2FKJ - chains B and C of the 3 polymer chains in the assembly; structure by X-ray diffraction, 3.10 A resolution.

== Chain B (and C) ==
Name: Outer Surface Protein A
Source organism: Borrelia burgdorferi
Notes: chain C of this document is another copy of the same molecule, construct and numbering; everything in this record applies to it too
Reference sequence: Q45040 (Q45040_BORBU); aligned to UniProt positions 27-388 over residues 27-388 (the alignment contains insertions or deletions, so no single offset holds)
Chain sequence (366 residues; each row starts with the number of its first residue):
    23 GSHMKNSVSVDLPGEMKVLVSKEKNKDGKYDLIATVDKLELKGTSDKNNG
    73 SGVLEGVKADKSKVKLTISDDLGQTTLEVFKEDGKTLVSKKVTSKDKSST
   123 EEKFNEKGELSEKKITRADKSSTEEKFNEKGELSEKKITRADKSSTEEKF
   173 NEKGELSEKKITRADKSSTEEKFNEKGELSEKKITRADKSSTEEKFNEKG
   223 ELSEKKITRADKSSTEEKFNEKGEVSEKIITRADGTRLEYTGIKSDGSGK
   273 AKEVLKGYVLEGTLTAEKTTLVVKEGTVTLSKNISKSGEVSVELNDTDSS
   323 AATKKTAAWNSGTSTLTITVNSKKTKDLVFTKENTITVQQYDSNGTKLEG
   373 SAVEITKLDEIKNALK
Unresolved in the structure: 23-27

== Chain B / chain C interface ==
Contacting residue pairs - 36 pairs, chain B then chain C:
  E124(B) - D93(C)
  L132(B) - K117(C)
  E147(B) - D118(C)
  F149(B) - K117(C)
  F149(B) - D118(C)
  G153(B) - K117(C)
  E154(B) - K119(C)  salt bridge
  L155(B) - A140(C)  hydrophobic
  E170(B) - D141(C)
  F172(B) - A140(C)
  F172(B) - D141(C)
  E177(B) - K142(C)  salt bridge
  L178(B) - D141(C)
  L178(B) - A163(C)  hydrophobic
  K181(B) - D141(C)  salt bridge
  K181(B) - A163(C)
  E193(B) - D164(C)
  F195(B) - A163(C)
  G199(B) - K165(C)
  E200(B) - K165(C)  salt bridge
  L201(B) - D164(C)
  L201(B) - K165(C)
  K204(B) - A186(C)
  E216(B) - D187(C)
  F218(B) - A186(C)
  F218(B) - D187(C)
  L224(B) - D187(C)
  L224(B) - A209(C)  hydrophobic
  E239(B) - D210(C)
  F241(B) - A209(C)
  G245(B) - A209(C)
  A288(B) - D233(C)
  A288(B) - A255(C)  hydrophobic
  E289(B) - K354(C)  salt bridge
  K290(B) - K354(C)
  K308(B) - D233(C)
Other interface residues (no listed pair), chain B (38 interface residues in all): K112, E131, K135, G176, G222, V247, S267, D268, G269, T287
Other interface residues (no listed pair), chain C (21 interface residues in all): D92, R185, K188, K211

== Overview ==
The interface between chain B and chain C involves 38 residues on one side and 21 on the other, with 5 salt
bridges. Among the polar pairs are E154(B)-K119(C), E177(B)-K142(C) and K181(B)-D141(C).
Chain B and chain C are both Outer Surface Protein A (Borrelia burgdorferi); the structure, The crystal
structure of engineered OspA, was determined by X-ray diffraction together with 2FKG, 2HKD and 2AF5 from the
same study.
